2VAR - chains A and C of the 3 polymer chains in the assembly; structure by X-ray diffraction, 2.10 A resolution.

Chain A (and C):
Name: Fructokinase
From: Sulfolobus solfataricus
Notes: EC 2.7.1.4; chain C of this document is another copy of the same molecule, construct and numbering; everything in this record applies to it too
UniProtKB: Q97U29 (Q97U29_SULSO); numbering as in UniProt (aligned over 1-313)
Chain sequence (313 residues; row label = number of the first residue in the row):
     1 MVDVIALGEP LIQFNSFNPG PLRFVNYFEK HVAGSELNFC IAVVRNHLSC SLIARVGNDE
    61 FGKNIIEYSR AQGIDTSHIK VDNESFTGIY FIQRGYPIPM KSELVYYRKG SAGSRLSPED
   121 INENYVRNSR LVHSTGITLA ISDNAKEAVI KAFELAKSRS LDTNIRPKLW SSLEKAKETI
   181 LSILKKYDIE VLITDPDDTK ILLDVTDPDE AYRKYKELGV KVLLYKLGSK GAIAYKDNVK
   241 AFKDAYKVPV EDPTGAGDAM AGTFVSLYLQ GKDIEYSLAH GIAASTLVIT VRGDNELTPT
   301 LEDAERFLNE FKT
Disordered / not traced: 1, 313
Small-molecule neighbours:
  - adenosine monophosphate (AMP): K226, L227, G228, S229, G231, A232, A245, Y246, V250, A256, G257, M260, I282, S285, I289
  - adenosine monophosphate / AMP-PNP: N164, R166, D195, K226, L227, G228, S229, G231, A232, A245, Y246, V250, P253, T254, G255, A256, G257, D258, M260, I282, S285, T286, I289
  - AMP-PNP (ANP; phosphoaminophosphonic acid-adenylate ester): N164, R166, D195, K226, L227, G228, S229, G231, A232, A245, Y246, V250, P253, T254, G255, A256, G257, D258, M260, I282, S285, T286, I289
  - 2-keto-3-deoxygluconate (KDF; 3-deoxy-alpha-D-erythro-hex-2-ulofuranosonic acid): L11, A33, G34, S35, N38, Y90, L104, Y106, R108, I137, N164, R166, T254, G255, D258, D294
  - 2-keto-3-deoxygluconate: L11, A33, G34, S35, N38, Y90, L104, Y106, R108, I137, N164, R166, L169, T254, G255, D258, D294
  - 2-keto-3-deoxygluconate (KDG): L11, A33, G34, S35, N38, Y90, L104, Y106, R108, I137, N164, R166, L169, T254, G255, D258, D294
Curated features (UniProtKB/Swiss-Prot):
  - active site: D258 (Proton acceptor)
  - binding site (substrate): G34 to N38, Y90, Y106 to R108, R166, D258, D294
  - binding site (ATP): N164 to R166, K226 to G231, G255 to D258

Interface between chain A and chain C:
Pairs across the interface (31):
  F17(A) - F17(C)  hydrophobic
  N18(A) - R292(C)
  P19(A) - V291(C)
  P19(A) - L297(C)
  G20(A) - L297(C)
  P21(A) - L297(C)
  R23(A) - R45(C)
  F24(A) - R45(C)
  F24(A) - Q72(C)
  F24(A) - E296(C)
  G95(A) - L287(C)
  Y96(A) - L287(C)  hydrophobic
  Y96(A) - L297(C)
  Y96(A) - P299(C)
  Y96(A) - T300(C)
  Y96(A) - D303(C)  hydrogen bond
  P97(A) - L287(C)
  P97(A) - D303(C)
  P97(A) - R306(C)
  P97(A) - F307(C)
  I98(A) - R306(C)
  I98(A) - F307(C)  hydrophobic
  I98(A) - E310(C)
  I98(A) - F311(C)  hydrophobic
  P99(A) - V248(C)  hydrophobic
  P99(A) - L287(C)
  P99(A) - F307(C)
  P99(A) - F311(C)
  M100(A) - F311(C)  hydrophobic
  E103(A) - R306(C)  salt bridge
  K247(A) - K247(C)
Interface residues without a listed pair, chain C (21 interface residues in all): E29, P249, T290, T298

In short:
The interface between chain A and chain C involves 15 residues on one side and 21 on the other, with 1
hydrogen bond and 1 salt bridge. Polar pairs include E103(A)-R306(C) and Y96(A)-D303(C).
Both chains are Fructokinase (Sulfolobus solfataricus). Entry 2VAR (Crystal structure of Sulfolobus
solfataricus 2-keto-3-deoxygluconate kinase complexed with 2-keto-3-deoxygluconate) was determined by X-ray
diffraction together with 2V78 from the same study.
